Entry 5GXQ (X-ray diffraction, 2.85 A resolution); this record covers chains E and I of the 10 polymer chains in the assembly.

# Chain E
Protein: Histone H3.6
Source organism: Homo sapiens
Chain sequence (139 residues; numbered -3 to 135; the number before each row is that of its first residue; numbers below 1 keep their minus sign (Gly-3 is residue -3)):
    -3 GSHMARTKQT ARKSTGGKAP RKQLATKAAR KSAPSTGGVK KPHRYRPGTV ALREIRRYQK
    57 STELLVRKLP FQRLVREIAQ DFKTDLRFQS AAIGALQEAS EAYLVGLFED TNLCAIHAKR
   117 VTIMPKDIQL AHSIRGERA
Unresolved in the structure: -3 to 36

# Chain I
Molecule: 146-nt DNA strand
Source organism: Homo sapiens
Sequence (146 nucleotides; row label = number of the first residue in the row):
     1 ATCAATATCC ACCTGCAGAT TCTACCAAAA GTGTATTTGG AAACTGCTCC ATCAAAAGGC
    61 ATGTTCAGCT GAATTCAGCT GAACATGCCT TTTGATGGAG CAGTTTCCAA ATACACTTTT
   121 GGTAGAATCT GCAGGTGGAT ATTGAT

# How chain E and chain I interact
Contacting residue pairs - 30 pairs, chain E then chain I:
  His39(E) - DA5(I)  phosphate contact
  His39(E) - DT6(I)  phosphate contact
  Arg40(E) - DG81(I)  base contact
  Arg40(E) - DA82(I)  hydrogen bond to the base
  Arg40(E) - DA83(I)  hydrogen bond to the sugar
  Tyr41(E) - DT6(I)  sugar contact
  Tyr41(E) - DA7(I)  sugar contact
  Tyr41(E) - DA82(I)  sugar contact
  Tyr41(E) - DA83(I)  hydrogen bond to the phosphate
  Arg42(E) - DA82(I)  sugar contact
  Pro43(E) - DG81(I)  phosphate contact
  Pro43(E) - DA82(I)  sugar contact
  Gly44(E) - DG81(I)  hydrogen bond to the phosphate
  Gly44(E) - DA82(I)  hydrogen bond to the phosphate
  Thr45(E) - DA82(I)  hydrogen bond to the phosphate
  Val46(E) - DA82(I)  hydrogen bond to the phosphate
  Val46(E) - DA83(I)  phosphate contact
  Ala47(E) - DA82(I)  hydrogen bond to the phosphate
  Arg49(E) - DA7(I)  phosphate contact
  Arg49(E) - DT8(I)  phosphate contact
  Lys56(E) - DC9(I)  salt bridge to the phosphate
  Arg63(E) - DT90(I)  sugar contact
  Arg63(E) - DT91(I)  phosphate contact
  Lys64(E) - DT91(I)  hydrogen bond to the phosphate
  Leu65(E) - DT90(I)  phosphate contact
  Leu65(E) - DT91(I)  hydrogen bond to the phosphate
  Pro66(E) - DT90(I)  phosphate contact
  Arg69(E) - DT90(I)  salt bridge to the phosphate
  Arg83(E) - DA99(I)  sugar contact
  Arg83(E) - DG100(I)  sugar contact

# Summary
17 residues of chain E and 12 residues of chain I are in contact, with 10 hydrogen bonds and 2 salt bridges.
Among the polar pairs are Arg40(E)-DA82(I), Arg40(E)-DA83(I) and Tyr41(E)-DA83(I).
Chain E is Histone H3.6 and chain I is a 146-nt DNA strand, both from Homo sapiens; the structure, The crystal
structure of the nucleosome containing H3.6, was determined by X-ray diffraction, deposited together with
5X7X.
